5XXE - chains B and D of the 4 polymer chains in the assembly; structure by X-ray diffraction, 2.50 A resolution.

== Chain B ==
Molecule: Protection of telomeres protein poz1
From: Schizosaccharomyces pombe (strain 972 / ATCC 24843)
UniProt: O13852 (POZ1_SCHPO); numbering as in UniProt (aligned over 2-249)
Amino-acid sequence (250 residues; numbered 0 to 249; the number before each row is that of its first residue; numbering starts at 0):
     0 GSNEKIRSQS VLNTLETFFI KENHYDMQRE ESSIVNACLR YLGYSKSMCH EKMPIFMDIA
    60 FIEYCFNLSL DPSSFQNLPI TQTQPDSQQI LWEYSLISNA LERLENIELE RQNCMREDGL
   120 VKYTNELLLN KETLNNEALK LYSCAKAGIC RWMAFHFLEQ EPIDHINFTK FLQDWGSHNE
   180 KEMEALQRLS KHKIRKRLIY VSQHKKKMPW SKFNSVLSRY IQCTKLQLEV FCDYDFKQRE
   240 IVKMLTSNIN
Disordered / not traced: 72-83, 117-126, 247-249
Sequence notes: expression tag (0-1)
Modified positions: Mse26, Mse47, Mse52, Mse56, Mse114, Mse152, Mse182, Mse207, Mse243 (selenomethionine; parent Met)
Metal / ion sites: Zn2+: His49 (shared with Cys479(D), Cys482(D), His488(D) of chain D)
Reported in the primary citation:
  - self-association interface (contacts with another copy of this molecule); pairs are residue here / residue on that copy: Tyr40-Glu30
  - mutagenesis - F17R, I33R, A36R: abolished binding to another copy of this molecule
  - mutagenesis - Y40R: abolished binding to Protection of telomeres protein poz1 (chain B)
  - mutagenesis - T13A: unchanged binding to Protection of telomeres protein poz1 (chain B)
  - mutagenesis - F17R, I33R, A36R, Y40R: unchanged binding to Protection of telomeres protein tpz1 (chain D)

== Chain D ==
Molecule: Protection of telomeres protein tpz1
From: Schizosaccharomyces pombe (strain 972 / ATCC 24843)
UniProt: O14246 (TPZ1_SCHPO); residue numbers follow UniProt; this construct covers 477-508
Amino-acid sequence (32 residues; numbered 477 to 508; the number before each row is that of its first residue):
   477 EACEMCRLGL PHGSFFELLR DWKKIEEFRN KS
Modified positions: Mse481 (selenomethionine; parent Met)
Metal / ion sites: Zn2+: Cys479, Cys482, His488 (shared with His49(B) of chain B)
Reported in the primary citation:
  - mutagenesis - W498A/I501R, I501R/R505E: abolished binding to Protection of telomeres protein poz1 (chain B)

== Interface between chain B and chain D ==
Pairs across the interface (51; chain B residue first):
  Leu11(B) - Phe491(D)  hydrophobic
  Phe18(B) - Trp498(D)  hydrophobic
  Tyr24(B) - Trp498(D)  hydrophobic
  Mse26(B) - Trp498(D)
  Asn35(B) - Lys499(D)
  Asn35(B) - Glu502(D)  hydrogen bond
  Leu38(B) - Leu494(D)  hydrophobic
  Leu38(B) - Leu495(D)
  Leu38(B) - Trp498(D)  hydrophobic
  Arg39(B) - Leu495(D)
  Leu41(B) - Phe491(D)
  Gly42(B) - Phe491(D)
  Gly42(B) - Phe492(D)
  Tyr43(B) - Pro487(D)  hydrophobic
  Tyr43(B) - Phe492(D)
  Tyr43(B) - Leu495(D)  hydrophobic
  Mse47(B) - Phe491(D)
  Cys48(B) - His488(D)
  Cys48(B) - Gly489(D)
  His49(B) - Cys479(D)  hydrogen bond
  His49(B) - Cys482(D)  hydrogen bond
  His49(B) - His488(D)  hydrogen bond
  Mse52(B) - Leu494(D)
  Pro53(B) - Phe491(D)
  Mse56(B) - Phe491(D)  hydrophobic
  Mse56(B) - Leu494(D)  hydrophobic
  Phe60(B) - Leu494(D)  hydrophobic
  Phe60(B) - Asp497(D)
  Phe60(B) - Trp498(D)  hydrophobic
  Phe60(B) - Ile501(D)  hydrophobic
  Tyr63(B) - Trp498(D)
  Tyr63(B) - Ile501(D)  hydrophobic
  Tyr63(B) - Glu502(D)
  Tyr63(B) - Arg505(D)  hydrogen bond (backbone-side chain)
  Cys64(B) - Ile501(D)  hydrophobic
  Cys64(B) - Arg505(D)  hydrogen bond (backbone-side chain)
  Asn66(B) - Arg505(D)
  Gln87(B) - Phe504(D)
  Gln88(B) - Phe504(D)
  Gln88(B) - Arg505(D)  hydrogen bond (backbone-side chain)
  Ile89(B) - Phe504(D)
  Leu90(B) - Lys500(D)
  Leu90(B) - Phe504(D)
  Glu92(B) - Lys500(D)  salt bridge
  Ser94(B) - Lys500(D)
  Leu95(B) - Asp497(D)
  Leu95(B) - Ile501(D)  hydrophobic
  Asn98(B) - Asp497(D)  hydrogen bond
  Arg102(B) - Glu493(D)
  Arg102(B) - Leu494(D)
  Arg102(B) - Asp497(D)  salt bridge
Other interface residues (no listed pair), chain B (33 interface residues in all): Asp25, Val34, Glu50, Ala59
Other interface residues (no listed pair), chain D (20 interface residues in all): Ser490, Ser508
From the paper, about this interface:
  - hot spots on chain D (mutagenesis) - W498A, I501R, R505E: decreased binding to Protection of telomeres protein poz1 (chain B)

== In short ==
Chain B and chain D form an interface of 33 and 20 residues respectively, with 8 hydrogen bonds and 2 salt
bridges. Polar pairs include Glu92(B)-Lys500(D), Arg102(B)-Asp497(D) and Asn35(B)-Glu502(D). The paper reports
that F17R, I33R and A36R of chain B abolish binding to another copy of this molecule; a self-association
interface involving Tyr40(B); 10 substitutions were tested in all.
Here chain B is Protection of telomeres protein poz1 and chain D is Protection of telomeres protein tpz1, both
from Schizosaccharomyces pombe (strain 972 / ATCC 24843). Entry 5XXE (Crystal structure of Poz1 and Tpz1) was
determined by X-ray diffraction together with 5XXF from the same study.
